9LHY - chain A; structure by X-ray diffraction, 2.46 A resolution.

# Chain A
Name: Tagaturonate/fructuronate epimerase
Organism: Thermotogota bacterium
Notes: EC 5.1.2.7
Reference sequence: A0A3D6D9W2 (A0A3D6D9W2_9BACT); residue numbers follow UniProt; this construct covers 2-501
Chain sequence (507 residues; numbered -5 to 501; the number before each row is that of its first residue; numbers below 1 keep their minus sign (Met-5 is residue -5)):
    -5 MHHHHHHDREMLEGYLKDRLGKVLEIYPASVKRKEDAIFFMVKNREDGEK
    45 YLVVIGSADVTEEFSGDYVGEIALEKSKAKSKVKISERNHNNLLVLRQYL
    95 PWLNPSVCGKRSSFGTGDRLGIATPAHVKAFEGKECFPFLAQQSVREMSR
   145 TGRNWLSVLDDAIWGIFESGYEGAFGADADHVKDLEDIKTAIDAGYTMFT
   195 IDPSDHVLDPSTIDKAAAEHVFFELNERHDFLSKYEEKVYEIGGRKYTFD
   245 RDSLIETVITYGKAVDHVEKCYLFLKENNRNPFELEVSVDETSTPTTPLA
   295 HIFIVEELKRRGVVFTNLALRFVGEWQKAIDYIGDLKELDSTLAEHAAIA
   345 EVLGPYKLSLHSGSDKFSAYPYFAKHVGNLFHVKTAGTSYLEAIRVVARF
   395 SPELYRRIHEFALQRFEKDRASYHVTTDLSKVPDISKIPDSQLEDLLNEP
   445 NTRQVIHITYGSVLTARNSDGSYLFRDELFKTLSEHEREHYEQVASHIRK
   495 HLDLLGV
Not modelled in the structure: -5 to 1, 70-72
Modified / non-standard residues: Ser358 (phosphoserine; SEP)
Sequence notes: initiating methionine (-5); expression tag (-4 to 1)
Bound ions: Zn2+ site 1: Asp61, His200, His261; Zn2+ site 2: His175, Asp284

# In short
Asp61, His200 and His261 form the Zn2+ site 1. The Zn2+ site 2 is built by His175 and Asp284.
Chain A is Tagaturonate/fructuronate epimerase (Thermotogota bacterium); the structure, Crystal structure of a
wild-type tagose isomerase (TsT4Ease WT) from Thermotogota bacterium complex with Zn, was determined by X-ray
diffraction (same publication as 9LHU).
